Entry 5KIU (X-ray diffraction, 2.20 A resolution); this record covers chain A.

[Chain A]
Name: Selenoprotein S
Organism: Homo sapiens
UniProt: Q9BQE4 (SELS_HUMAN); residue numbers follow UniProt; this construct covers 49-122
Sequence (81 residues; each row starts with the number of its first residue):
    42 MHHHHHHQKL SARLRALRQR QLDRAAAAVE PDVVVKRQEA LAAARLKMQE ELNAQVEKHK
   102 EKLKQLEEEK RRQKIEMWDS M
Unresolved in the structure: 42-46
Sequence notes: expression tag (42-48)
Curated features (UniProtKB/Swiss-Prot):
  - region: R78 to Q90 (VCP/p97-interacting motif (VIM))

[Overview]
Chain A is Selenoprotein S (Homo sapiens); the structure, VCP-interacting membrane protein (VIMP), was
determined by X-ray diffraction, deposited together with 5KIW and 5KIY.
